5IB1 - chains A and C of the 3 polymer chains in the assembly; structure by X-ray diffraction, 1.91 A resolution.

== Chain A ==
Name: HLA class I histocompatibility antigen, B-27 alpha chain
Organism: Homo sapiens
UniProtKB: P03989 (1B27_HUMAN); residues 1-276 here correspond to UniProt positions 25-300 (UniProt number = residue number + 24)
Chain sequence (276 residues; each row starts with the number of its first residue):
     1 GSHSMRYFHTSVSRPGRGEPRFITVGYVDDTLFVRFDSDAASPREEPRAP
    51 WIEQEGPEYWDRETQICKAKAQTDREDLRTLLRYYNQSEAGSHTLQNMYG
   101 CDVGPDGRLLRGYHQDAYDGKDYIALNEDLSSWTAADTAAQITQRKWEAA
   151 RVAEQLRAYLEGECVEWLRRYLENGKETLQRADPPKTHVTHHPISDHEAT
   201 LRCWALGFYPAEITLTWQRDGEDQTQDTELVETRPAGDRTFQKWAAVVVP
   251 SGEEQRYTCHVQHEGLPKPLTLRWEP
Disulfides: C101-C164, C203-C259

== Chain C ==
Name: Vasoactive intestinal polypeptide receptor 1
UniProtKB: P32241 (VIPR1_HUMAN); residues 1-9 here correspond to UniProt positions 400-408 (UniProt number = residue number + 399)
Chain sequence (9 residues; numbered 1 to 9; the number before each row is that of its first residue):
     1 RRKWRRWHL
Reported in the primary citation:
  - conformationally variable residues (side-chain flip): K3

== Interface between chain A and chain C ==
Pairs across the interface (48; chain A residue first):
  M5(A) with R1(C)
  Y7(A) with R1(C), hydrogen bond (side chain-backbone); R2(C)
  H9(A) with R2(C), hydrogen bond
  T24(A) with R2(C), hydrogen bond
  E45(A) with R2(C), salt bridge
  Y59(A) with R1(C)
  R62(A) with R1(C); R2(C), hydrogen bond (side chain-backbone); W4(C)
  E63(A) with R1(C); R2(C), salt bridge
  Q65(A) with W4(C)
  I66(A) with R2(C); K3(C); W4(C), hydrophobic
  C67(A) with R2(C)
  A69(A) with W4(C), hydrophobic
  K70(A) with R5(C)
  T73(A) with W7(C); H8(C)
  D77(A) with H8(C), salt bridge; L9(C), hydrogen bond (side chain-backbone)
  T80(A) with L9(C)
  L81(A) with L9(C), hydrophobic
  Y84(A) with L9(C), hydrogen bond (side chain-backbone)
  N97(A) with R5(C)
  Y99(A) with R2(C); K3(C), hydrogen bond (side chain-backbone)
  H114(A) with R5(C)
  D116(A) with R5(C), salt bridge
  Y123(A) with L9(C), hydrophobic
  T143(A) with L9(C), hydrogen bond (side chain-backbone)
  K146(A) with L9(C), hydrogen bond (side chain-backbone)
  W147(A) with R5(C); W7(C); H8(C), hydrogen bond (side chain-backbone); L9(C), hydrophobic
  V152(A) with W7(C), hydrophobic
  Q155(A) with K3(C); W7(C)
  L156(A) with W7(C), hydrophobic
  Y159(A) with R1(C), hydrogen bond (side chain-backbone); R2(C); K3(C)
  E163(A) with R1(C), salt bridge
  W167(A) with R1(C)
  Y171(A) with R1(C), hydrogen bond (side chain-backbone)
Also at the interface, not in a pair above, chain A (38 interface residues in all): V25, G26, V34, E76, L95
From the paper, about this interface:
  - specific contacts: D116(A)-R5(C) (salt bridge)

== Summary ==
The interface between chain A and chain C involves 38 residues on one side and 8 on the other, with 12
hydrogen bonds and 5 salt bridges. Among the polar pairs are E45(A)-R2(C), E63(A)-R2(C) and D77(A)-H8(C). The
paper describes a salt bridge between D116(A) and R5(C). The paper reports conformational variability at
K3(C).
Here chain A is HLA class I histocompatibility antigen, B-27 alpha chain (Homo sapiens) and chain C is
Vasoactive intestinal polypeptide receptor 1. Entry 5IB1 (Crystal structure of HLA-B*27:05 complexed with the
self-peptide pVIPR measured at 295 K) was determined by X-ray diffraction (same publication as 5IB2, 5IB3,
5IB4 and 5IB5).
